Entry 6K1I (X-ray diffraction, 2.75 A resolution); this record covers chains B and J of the 10 polymer chains in the assembly.

[Chain B]
Protein: Histone H4
Organism: Homo sapiens
UniProtKB: P62805 (H4_HUMAN); residues 0-102 here correspond to UniProt positions 1-103 (UniProt number = residue number + 1)
Amino-acid sequence (106 residues; each row starts with the number of its first residue; numbers below 1 keep their minus sign (Gly-3 is residue -3)):
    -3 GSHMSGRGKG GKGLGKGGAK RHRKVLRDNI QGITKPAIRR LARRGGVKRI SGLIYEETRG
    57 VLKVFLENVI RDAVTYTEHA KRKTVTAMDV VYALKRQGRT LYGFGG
Disordered / not traced: -3 to 22
Construct notes: expression tag (-3 to -1)
Curated features (UniProtKB/Swiss-Prot):
  - DNA-binding region: Lys16 to Lys20
  - modified residue: Ser1 (N-acetylserine), Arg3 (Asymmetric dimethylarginine), Lys5 (N6-(2-hydroxyisobutyryl)lysine), Lys8 (N6-(2-hydroxyisobutyryl)lysine), Lys12 (N6-(2-hydroxyisobutyryl)lysine), Lys16 (N6-(2-hydroxyisobutyryl)lysine), Lys20 (N6,N6,N6-trimethyllysine), Lys31 (N6-(2-hydroxyisobutyryl)lysine), Lys44 (N6-(2-hydroxyisobutyryl)lysine), Ser47 (Phosphoserine), Tyr51 (Phosphotyrosine), Lys59 (N6-(2-hydroxyisobutyryl)lysine), Lys77 (N6-(2-hydroxyisobutyryl)lysine), Lys79 (N6-(2-hydroxyisobutyryl)lysine), Thr80 (Phosphothreonine), Tyr88 (Phosphotyrosine), Lys91 (N6-(2-hydroxyisobutyryl)lysine)
  - cross-link (Glycyl lysine isopeptide (Lys-Gly)): Lys12 (interchain with G-Cter in SUMO2), Lys20 (interchain with G-Cter in SUMO2), Lys31 (interchain with G-Cter in SUMO2), Lys59 (interchain with G-Cter in SUMO2), Lys79 (interchain with G-Cter in SUMO2), Lys91 (interchain with G-Cter in SUMO2)

[Chain J]
Molecule: 147-nt DNA strand
Organism: Homo sapiens
Sequence (147 nucleotides; row label = number of the first residue in the row; numbers below 1 keep their minus sign (DC-71 is residue -71)):
   -71 CATATATGCC GGTCTCACAC GTGCCTGGAG ACTAGTAAGC GCTTCTAGTG GCGGTTAAAA
   -11 CGCGGTAGAC AGCGCGTACG TGCGTTTAAG CGGTGCTAGA GCTGTCTACG ACCAATTGAG
    49 CGGCCTCGGC ACCGGGATAT ATGGTAC
Metal / ion sites: Mn2+ site 1: DC-71, DA-70; Mn2+ site 2: DC-71, DG27; Mn2+ site 3 near DG-61 (its only coordinating residue here); Mn2+ site 4 near DA-34 (its only coordinating residue here); K+ near DT-26 (its only coordinating residue here); Mn2+ site 5 near DG-19 (its only coordinating residue here); Mn2+ site 6 near DG48 (its only coordinating residue here); Mn2+ site 7 near DG62 (its only coordinating residue here); Mn2+ site 8 near DG71 (its only coordinating residue here)

[Chain B / chain J interface]
Pairs across the interface (12):
  Arg35(B) with DC7(J), phosphate contact; DG8(J), salt bridge to the phosphate
  Arg45(B) with DC7(J), hydrogen bond to the sugar; DG8(J), phosphate contact
  Ile46(B) with DC7(J), sugar contact; DG8(J), hydrogen bond to the phosphate
  Ser47(B) with DC7(J), hydrogen bond to the phosphate
  Gly48(B) with DC7(J), hydrogen bond to the phosphate
  Arg78(B) with DA28(J), phosphate contact
  Lys79(B) with DG27(J), salt bridge to the phosphate; DA28(J), hydrogen bond to the phosphate
  Thr80(B) with DA28(J), hydrogen bond to the phosphate
Also at the interface, not in a pair above, chain B (10 interface residues in all): Arg39, Lys77
Also at the interface, not in a pair above, chain J (5 interface residues in all): DA6

[Overview]
10 residues of chain B face 5 of chain J across their interface, with 6 hydrogen bonds and 2 salt bridges.
Among the polar pairs are Arg45(B)-DC7(J), Ile46(B)-DG8(J) and Ser47(B)-DC7(J). DC-71(J) and DA-70(J)
coordinate Mn2+ site 1. From UniProt: a DNA-binding region on chain B.
Chain B is Histone H4 and chain J is a 147-nt DNA strand, both from Homo sapiens; the structure, Human
nucleosome core particle with gammaH2A.X variant, was determined by X-ray diffraction together with 6IPU,
6JXD, 6K1J and 6K1K from the same study.
